Entry 6P7B (X-ray diffraction, 3.32 A resolution); this record covers chains D and F of the 6 polymer chains in the assembly.

# Chain D
Molecule: Holliday junction resolvase
From: Fowlpox virus
UniProtKB: A0A385H9X4 (A0A385H9X4_FOWPV); residue numbers follow UniProt; this construct covers 1-149
Amino-acid sequence (149 residues; row label = number of the first residue in the row):
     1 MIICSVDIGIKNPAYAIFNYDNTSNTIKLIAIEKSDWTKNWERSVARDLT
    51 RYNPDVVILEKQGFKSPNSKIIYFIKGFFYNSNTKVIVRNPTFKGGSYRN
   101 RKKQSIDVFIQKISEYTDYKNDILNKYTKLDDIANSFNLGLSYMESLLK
Unresolved in the structure: 1, 148-149
Differences from the reference sequence: conflict Asn135 (Asp in A0A385H9X4)
From the paper describing this entry:
  - binding site for the 29-nt DNA strand: Trp41, Lys61, Phe64, Pro67, Ser69, Lys70, Ile72, Tyr73, Asn90, Ser97, Tyr98, Arg99
  - specificity-determining residues: Lys61 to Ile72
  - mutagenesis - N12A, Q62A, F64A, R101A, K129A: decreased catalytic activity

# Chain F
Molecule: 29-nt DNA strand
Sequence (29 nucleotides; row label = number of the first residue in the row):
     1 TCAACTCAACTCGTTTCGAGTCCGACGAT

# Interface between chain D and chain F
Pairs across the interface (5; chain D residue first):
  Trp41(D) - DT16(F)  phosphate contact
  Trp41(D) - DC17(F)  hydrogen bond to the phosphate
  Pro67(D) - DC17(F)  phosphate contact
  Pro67(D) - DG18(F)  phosphate contact
  Lys70(D) - DC17(F)  sugar contact
Interface residues without a listed pair, chain D (6 interface residues in all): Thr38, Asn40, Phe64
Interface residues without a listed pair, chain F (4 interface residues in all): DT15

# Summary
6 residues of chain D and 4 residues of chain F are in contact; the contacts include 1 hydrogen bond. The
hydrogen-bonded pair is Trp41(D)-DC17(F). From the paper: a binding site for the 29-nt DNA strand at Trp41(D),
Lys61(D) and Phe64(D) among others; N12A, Q62A and F64A of chain D, among others, reduce catalytic activity; 5
substitutions were tested in all.
Chain D is Holliday junction resolvase (Fowlpox virus) and chain F is a 29-nt DNA strand; the structure,
Crystal structure of Fowlpox virus resolvase and substrate Holliday junction DNA complex, was determined by
X-ray diffraction (same publication as 6P7A).
